Entry 4H5S (X-ray diffraction, 1.70 A resolution); this record covers chains A and B.

Chain A:
Molecule: Cytotoxic and regulatory T-cell molecule
Organism: Homo sapiens
Reference sequence: O95727 (CRTAM_HUMAN); residues 1-100 here correspond to UniProt positions 18-117 (UniProt number = residue number + 17)
Chain sequence (101 residues; row label = number of the first residue in the row; numbering starts at 0):
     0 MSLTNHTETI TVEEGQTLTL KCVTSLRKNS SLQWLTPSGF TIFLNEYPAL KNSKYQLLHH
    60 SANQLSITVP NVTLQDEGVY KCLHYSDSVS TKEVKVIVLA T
Disordered / not traced: 0-4
Differences from the reference sequence: expression tag (0)
Disulfide bonds: Cys21-Cys81
Swiss-Prot annotation at these positions:
  - glycosylation (N-linked (GlcNAc...) asparagine): Asn4, Asn70

Chain B:
Molecule: Cell adhesion molecule 1
Organism: Homo sapiens
Reference sequence: Q9BY67 (CADM1_HUMAN); residues 1-100 here correspond to UniProt positions 45-144 (UniProt number = residue number + 44)
Chain sequence (101 residues; row label = number of the first residue in the row; numbering starts at 0):
     0 MQNLFTKDVT VIEGEVATIS CQVNKSDDSV IQLLNPNRQT IYFRDFRPLK DSRFQLLNFS
    60 SSELKVSLTN VSISDEGRYF CQLYTDPPQE SYTTITVLVP P
Disordered / not traced: 0
Differences from the reference sequence: expression tag (0)
Disulfide bonds: Cys20-Cys80
Swiss-Prot annotation at these positions:
  - glycosylation (N-linked (GlcNAc...) asparagine): Asn23, Asn57, Asn69

Chain A / chain B interface:
Contacting residue pairs (31; chain A residue first):
  Asn28(A) with Lys49(B), hydrogen bond (backbone-side chain)
  Ser30(A) with Phe45(B); Pro47(B)
  Gln32(A) with Gln31(B); Thr39(B), hydrogen bond
  Gly38(A) with Arg37(B); Gln81(B), hydrogen bond (backbone-side chain)
  Phe39(A) with Gln81(B); Tyr83(B); Pro87(B), hydrophobic
  Thr40(A) with Gln31(B), hydrogen bond; Tyr83(B), hydrogen bond (backbone-side chain)
  Leu43(A) with Phe42(B), hydrophobic; Phe45(B), hydrophobic
  Asn44(A) with Phe45(B)
  Pro47(A) with Phe42(B)
  Ala48(A) with Phe42(B), hydrophobic; Tyr83(B)
  Leu49(A) with Tyr83(B); Pro87(B), hydrophobic
  Lys50(A) with Asp26(B), salt bridge; Ser28(B), hydrogen bond; Tyr83(B); Asp85(B)
  Asn51(A) with Asp85(B), hydrogen bond
  Tyr84(A) with Gln38(B); Thr39(B), hydrogen bond (side chain-backbone); Pro47(B)
  Ser85(A) with Lys49(B)
  Val88(A) with Gln38(B); Leu48(B), hydrophobic
Interface residues without a listed pair, chain A (20 interface residues in all): Leu34, Tyr46, Leu82, Asp86
Interface residues without a listed pair, chain B (18 interface residues in all): Thr84, Gln88, Glu89

Summary:
20 residues of chain A and 18 residues of chain B are in contact; the contacts include 8 hydrogen bonds and 1
salt bridge. Polar pairs include Lys50(A)-Asp26(B), Asn28(A)-Lys49(B) and Gln32(A)-Thr39(B).
Here chain A is Cytotoxic and regulatory T-cell molecule and chain B is Cell adhesion molecule 1, both from
Homo sapiens. Entry 4H5S (Complex structure of Necl-2 and CRTAM) was determined by X-ray diffraction.
